Entry 6T34 (electron microscopy, 5.20 A resolution (low resolution: residue-level contacts below are approximate; hydrogen-bond / salt-bridge calls are withheld)); this record covers chains A and J of the 38 polymer chains in the assembly.

[Chain A (and J)]
Molecule: Coat protein
From: Turnip mosaic virus (strain Japanese)
Notes: chain J of this document is another copy of the same molecule, construct and numbering; everything in this record applies to it too
Reference sequence: A0A1B1RVA3 (A0A1B1RVA3_TUMVJ); residues 66-272 here correspond to UniProt positions 80-286 (UniProt number = residue number + 14)
Sequence (207 residues; each row starts with the number of its first residue):
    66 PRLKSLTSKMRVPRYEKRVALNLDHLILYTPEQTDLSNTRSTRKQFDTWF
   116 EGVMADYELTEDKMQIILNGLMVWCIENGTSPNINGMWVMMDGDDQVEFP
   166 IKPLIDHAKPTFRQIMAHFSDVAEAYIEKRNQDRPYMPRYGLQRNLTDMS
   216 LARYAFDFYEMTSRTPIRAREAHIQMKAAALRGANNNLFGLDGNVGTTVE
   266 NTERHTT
Reported in the primary citation:
  - binding site for the 5-nt RNA strand: Arg204, Arg209

[Chain A / chain J interface]
Contacting residue pairs (18; chain A residue first):
  Glu189(A) - Lys167(J)
  Gln197(A) - Gly151(J)
  Gln197(A) - Met152(J)
  Ser215(A) - Asn150(J)
  Arg218(A) - Asn150(J)
  Arg218(A) - Lys167(J)
  Arg229(A) - Asp171(J)
  Arg233(A) - Asn148(J)
  Ile239(A) - Leu256(J)
  Gln240(A) - Leu256(J)
  Ala243(A) - Val260(J)
  Asn250(A) - Thr263(J)
  Leu253(A) - Glu265(J)
  Phe254(A) - Glu268(J)
  Gly255(A) - His270(J)
  Leu256(A) - His270(J)
  Leu256(A) - Thr271(J)
  Asp257(A) - His270(J)
Other interface residues (no listed pair), chain A (19 interface residues in all): Glu193, Leu216, Thr230, Asn251
Other interface residues (no listed pair), chain J (16 interface residues in all): Asp257, Val264, Thr267

[In short]
The interface between chain A and chain J involves 19 residues on one side and 16 on the other. The paper
reports a binding site for the 5-nt RNA strand at Arg204(A) and Arg209(A).
Both chains are Coat protein (Turnip mosaic virus (strain Japanese)). Entry 6T34 (Atomic model for Turnip
mosaic virus (TuMV)) was determined by electron microscopy.
